Entry 5O32 (X-ray diffraction, 4.21 A resolution (low resolution: residue-level contacts below are approximate; hydrogen-bond / salt-bridge calls are withheld)); this record covers chains A and B of the 10 polymer chains in the assembly.

Chain A:
Protein: Complement C3
From: Homo sapiens
Notes: fragment: beta chain
UniProtKB: P01024 (CO3_HUMAN); residue numbers follow UniProt; this construct covers 23-667
Sequence (645 residues; row label = number of the first residue in the row):
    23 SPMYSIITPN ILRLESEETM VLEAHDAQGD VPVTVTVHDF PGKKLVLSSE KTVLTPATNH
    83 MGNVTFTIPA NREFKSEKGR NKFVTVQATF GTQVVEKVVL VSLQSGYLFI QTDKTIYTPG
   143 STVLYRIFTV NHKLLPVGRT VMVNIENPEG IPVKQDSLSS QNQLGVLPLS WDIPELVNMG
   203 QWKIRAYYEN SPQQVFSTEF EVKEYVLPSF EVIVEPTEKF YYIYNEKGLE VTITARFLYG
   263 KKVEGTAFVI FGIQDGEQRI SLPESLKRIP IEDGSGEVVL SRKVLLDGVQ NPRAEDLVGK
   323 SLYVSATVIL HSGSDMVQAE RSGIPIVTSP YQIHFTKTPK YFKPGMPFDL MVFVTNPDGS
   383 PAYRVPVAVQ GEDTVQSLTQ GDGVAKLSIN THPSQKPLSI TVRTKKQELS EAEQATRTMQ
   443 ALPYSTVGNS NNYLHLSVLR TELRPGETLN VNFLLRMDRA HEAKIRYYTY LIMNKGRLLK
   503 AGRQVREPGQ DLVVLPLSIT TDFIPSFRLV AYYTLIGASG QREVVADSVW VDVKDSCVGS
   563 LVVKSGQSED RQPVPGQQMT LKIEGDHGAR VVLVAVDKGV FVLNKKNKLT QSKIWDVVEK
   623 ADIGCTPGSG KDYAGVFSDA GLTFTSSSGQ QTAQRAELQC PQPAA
Unresolved in the structure: 98-99, 665-667
Disulfides: Cys627-Cys662
Glycans and other covalent adducts: N-acetylglucosamine (NAG) linked to Asn85
Bound ions: Ca2+: Asp554, Asp557
Curated features (UniProtKB/Swiss-Prot):
  - site: Ser541, Gly542 (Microbial infection: Cleavage)
  - modified residue (Phosphoserine): Ser38, Ser70, Ser297, Ser303
  - glycosylation: Asn85 (N-linked (GlcNAc...) asparagine)
  - natural variant: Arg102 (R102G: In allele C3F), Lys155 (K155Q: In ARMD9), Asp549 (D549N: In C3D), Arg592 (R592Q: In AHUS5; R592W: In AHUS5), Phe603 (F603V: In AHUS5)

Chain B:
Protein: Complement C3
From: Homo sapiens
Notes: fragment: alpha chain
UniProtKB: P01024 (CO3_HUMAN); residue numbers follow UniProt; this construct covers 749-1663
Sequence (915 residues; row label = number of the first residue in the row):
   749 SNLDEDIIAE ENIVSRSEFP ESWLWNVEDL KEPPKNGIST KLMNIFLKDS ITTWEILAVS
   809 MSDKKGICVA DPFEVTVMQD FFIDLRLPYS VVRNEQVEIR AVLYNYRQNQ ELKVRVELLH
   869 NPAFCSLATT KRRHQQTVTI PPKSSLSVPY VIVPLKTGLQ EVEVKAAVYH HFISDGVRKS
   929 LKVVPEGIRM NKTVAVRTLD PERLGREGVQ KEDIPPADLS DQVPDTESET RILLQGTPVA
   989 QMTEDAVDAE RLKHLIVTPS GCGEQNMIGM TPTVIAVHYL DETEQWEKFG LEKRQGALEL
  1049 IKKGYTQQLA FRQPSSAFAA FVKRAPSTWL TAYVVKVFSL AVNLIAIDSQ VLCGAVKWLI
  1109 LEKQKPDGVF QEDAPVIHQE MIGGLRNNNE KDMALTAFVL ISLQEAKDIC EEQVNSLPGS
  1169 ITKAGDFLEA NYMNLQRSYT VAIAGYALAQ MGRLKGPLLN KFLTTAKDKN RWEDPGKQLY
  1229 NVEATSYALL ALLQLKDFDF VPPVVRWLNE QRYYGGGYGS TQATFMVFQA LAQYQKDAPD
  1289 HQELNLDVSL QLPSRSSKIT HRIHWESASL LRSEETKENE GFTVTAEGKG QGTLSVVTMY
  1349 HAKAKDQLTC NKFDLKVTIK PAPETEKRPQ DAKNTMILEI CTRYRGDQDA TMSILDISMM
  1409 TGFAPDTDDL KQLANGVDRY ISKYELDKAF SDRNTLIIYL DKVSHSEDDC LAFKVHQYFN
  1469 VELIQPGAVK VYAYYNLEES CTRFYHPEKE DGKLNKLCRD ELCRCAEENC FIQKSDDKVT
  1529 LEERLDKACE PGVDYVYKTR LVKVQLSNDF DEYIMAIEQT IKSGSDEVQV GQQRTFISPI
  1589 KCREALKLEE KKHYLMWGLS SDFWGEKPNL SYIIGKDTWV EHWPEEDECQ DEENQKQCQD
  1649 LGAFTESMVV FGCPN
Unresolved in the structure: 749-751, 1372-1380
Disulfides: Cys873-Cys1513, Cys1101-Cys1158, Cys1358-Cys1489, Cys1389-Cys1458, Cys1506-Cys1511, Cys1518-Cys1590, Cys1537-Cys1661, Cys1637-Cys1646
Glycans and other covalent adducts: N-acetylglucosamine (NAG) linked to Asn939
Curated features (UniProtKB/Swiss-Prot):
  - region: Glu1634 to Phe1659 (Interaction with CFP/properdin)
  - site: Arg954, Glu955 (Cleavage), Arg1303, Ser1304 (Cleavage), Arg1320, Ser1321 (Cleavage), Asn1663 (Coordinates Mg(2+) for interaction with Complement factor B Bb fragment (CFB))
  - modified residue (Phosphoserine): Ser968, Ser1321, Ser1573
  - glycosylation (N-linked (GlcNAc...) asparagine): Asn939, Asn1617
  - cross-link: Cys1010 to Gln1013 (Isoglutamyl cysteine thioester (Cys-Gln))
  - natural variant: Arg1042 (R1042L: In AHUS5), Ala1094 (A1094V: In AHUS5), Asp1115 (D1115N: In AHUS5), Cys1158 (C1158W: In AHUS5), Gln1161 (Q1161K: In AHUS5), His1464 (H1464D: In AHUS5)
  - mutagenesis: Asp1029 (D1029A: Minor effect on binding of C3d to CR2), Glu1030 (E1030A: Impaired binding of C3d to CR2), Glu1032 (E1032A: Impaired binding of C3d to CR2), Glu1035 (E1035A: No effect on binding of C3d to CR2), Arg1042 (R1042M: Impaired binding of C3d to CR2), Ile1108 to Leu1109 (Impaired binding of C3d to CR2; when associated with A-1163), Glu1110 (E1110A: No effect on binding of C3d to CR2), Asp1115 (D1115A: No effect on binding of C3d to CR2), Asp1121 (D1121A: No effect on binding of C3d to CR2), Asp1140 (D1140A: No effect on binding of C3d to CR2), Glu1153 (E1153A: Impaired binding of C3d to CR2), Asp1156 (D1156A: Impaired binding of C3d to CR2), 4 further mutagenesis entries in UniProt
From the paper describing this entry:
  - disease-associated variants - V1658A (citing earlier work)
  - conformationally variable residues (loop rearrangement): Leu1300 to Lys1306, Glu1515 to Lys1526

Interface between chain A and chain B:
Contacting residue pairs (219):
  Phe62(A) - Trp1034(B)
  Phe62(A) - Leu1039(B)
  Phe62(A) - Arg1042(B)
  Pro63(A) - Asp1029(B)
  Pro63(A) - Trp1034(B)
  Pro63(A) - Arg1042(B)
  Arg102(A) - Thr1031(B)
  Arg102(A) - Glu1032(B)
  Asn103(A) - Glu1035(B)
  Lys104(A) - Glu1032(B)
  Phe105(A) - Glu1035(B)
  Phe105(A) - Leu1039(B)
  Glu118(A) - Gln1043(B)
  Val120(A) - Leu1039(B)
  Gln133(A) - Leu805(B)
  Asp135(A) - Ser770(B)
  Asp135(A) - Trp773(B)
  Lys136(A) - Glu769(B)
  Lys136(A) - Ser770(B)
  Pro141(A) - Lys930(B)
  Leu146(A) - Trp773(B)
  Tyr147(A) - Trp773(B)
  Arg148(A) - Trp773(B)
  Phe150(A) - Val807(B)
  Phe150(A) - Met809(B)
  Leu156(A) - Gly814(B)
  Leu156(A) - Ile815(B)
  Leu157(A) - Asp811(B)
  Pro158(A) - Met809(B)
  Pro158(A) - Ser810(B)
  Pro158(A) - Asp811(B)
  Ile173(A) - Ser1317(B)
  Ile173(A) - Leu1319(B)
  Pro174(A) - Ser1317(B)
  Pro174(A) - Leu1318(B)
  Pro174(A) - Leu1319(B)
  Val175(A) - Leu1318(B)
  Val175(A) - Leu1319(B)
  Lys176(A) - Leu1318(B)
  Gln177(A) - Ser1315(B)
  Leu186(A) - Met809(B)
  Gly187(A) - Met809(B)
  Leu198(A) - Arg979(B)
  Glu226(A) - Tyr837(B)
  Glu226(A) - Arg937(B)
  Tyr227(A) - Glu769(B)
  Tyr227(A) - Tyr837(B)
  Val228(A) - Leu835(B)
  Val228(A) - Pro836(B)
  Val228(A) - Tyr837(B)
  Leu229(A) - Arg834(B)
  Ser231(A) - Asp832(B)
  Ser231(A) - Arg834(B)
  Phe259(A) - Tyr852(B)
  Leu260(A) - Thr800(B)
  Leu260(A) - Thr801(B)
  Tyr261(A) - Ile799(B)
  Tyr261(A) - Thr801(B)
  Tyr261(A) - Phe830(B)
  Tyr261(A) - Tyr852(B)
  Tyr261(A) - Tyr854(B)
  Lys263(A) - Met826(B)
  Lys263(A) - Tyr854(B)
  Thr268(A) - Tyr1447(B)
  Phe270(A) - Met1400(B)
  Phe270(A) - Ile1402(B)
  Phe270(A) - Tyr1447(B)
  Phe270(A) - Tyr1482(B)
  Ile272(A) - Tyr1482(B)
  Leu288(A) - Met1400(B)
  Leu288(A) - Tyr1482(B)
  Arg290(A) - Met1400(B)
  Arg290(A) - Tyr1428(B)
  Arg290(A) - Asp1449(B)
  Ile331(A) - Ile1402(B)
  Ile331(A) - Tyr1480(B)
  Leu332(A) - Ile1445(B)
  His333(A) - Ser1430(B)
  His333(A) - Tyr1432(B)
  His333(A) - Glu1433(B)
  His333(A) - Ile1445(B)
  Ser334(A) - Arg848(B)
  Gly335(A) - Asp1404(B)
  Gly335(A) - Ile1445(B)
  Ser336(A) - Arg834(B)
  Ser336(A) - Arg848(B)
  Ser336(A) - Val850(B)
  Asp337(A) - Arg834(B)
  Met338(A) - Tyr1480(B)
  Met338(A) - Tyr1482(B)
  Met338(A) - Leu1485(B)
  Cys559(A) - Cys816(B)  disulfide
  Cys559(A) - Val817(B)
  Val560(A) - Lys813(B)
  Gly561(A) - Lys813(B)
  Leu563(A) - Ala806(B)
  Leu563(A) - Val807(B)
  Leu563(A) - Ser808(B)
  Leu563(A) - Cys816(B)
  Leu563(A) - Ala818(B)
  Val565(A) - Ala806(B)
  Val565(A) - Phe821(B)
  Lys566(A) - Phe821(B)
  Ser567(A) - Phe821(B)
  Gln574(A) - Met826(B)
  Pro575(A) - Leu795(B)
  Pro575(A) - Thr824(B)
  Pro575(A) - Val825(B)
  Pro575(A) - Met826(B)
  Val576(A) - Leu795(B)
  Val576(A) - Val825(B)
  Val576(A) - Met826(B)
  Pro577(A) - Arg764(B)
  Pro577(A) - Lys796(B)
  Pro577(A) - Asp797(B)
  Pro577(A) - Ile799(B)
  Pro577(A) - Val825(B)
  Pro577(A) - Met826(B)
  Pro577(A) - Gln827(B)
  Gly578(A) - Phe794(B)
  Gly578(A) - Leu795(B)
  Gly578(A) - Lys796(B)
  Gln579(A) - Leu795(B)
  Gln580(A) - Asn792(B)
  Gln580(A) - Ile793(B)
  Gln580(A) - Phe794(B)
  Met581(A) - Met791(B)
  Met581(A) - Asn792(B)
  Met581(A) - Ile793(B)
  Met581(A) - Val823(B)
  Thr582(A) - Met791(B)
  Thr582(A) - Asn792(B)
  Leu583(A) - Lys789(B)
  Leu583(A) - Leu790(B)
  Leu583(A) - Met791(B)
  Leu583(A) - Ile793(B)
  Leu583(A) - Ile804(B)
  Lys584(A) - Thr788(B)
  Lys584(A) - Leu790(B)
  Ile585(A) - Ser787(B)
  Ile585(A) - Thr788(B)
  Ile585(A) - Lys789(B)
  Glu586(A) - Ile786(B)
  Glu586(A) - Ser787(B)
  Glu586(A) - Thr788(B)
  Gly587(A) - Leu778(B)
  Gly587(A) - Ile786(B)
  Gly587(A) - Ser787(B)
  Asp588(A) - Leu778(B)
  Asp588(A) - Lys813(B)
  His589(A) - Leu778(B)
  His589(A) - Lys779(B)
  His589(A) - Glu780(B)
  His589(A) - Pro782(B)
  His589(A) - Gly785(B)
  His589(A) - Ser787(B)
  Gly590(A) - Leu778(B)
  Ala591(A) - Glu776(B)
  Ala591(A) - Asp777(B)
  Ala591(A) - Leu778(B)
  Ala591(A) - Met809(B)
  Ala591(A) - Ser810(B)
  Arg592(A) - Val775(B)
  Arg592(A) - Glu776(B)
  Arg592(A) - Asp777(B)
  Arg592(A) - Val807(B)
  Arg592(A) - Ser808(B)
  Arg592(A) - Met809(B)
  Val593(A) - Asn774(B)
  Val593(A) - Val775(B)
  Val593(A) - Glu776(B)
  Val593(A) - Leu778(B)
  Val593(A) - Val807(B)
  Val593(A) - Ser808(B)
  Val594(A) - Asn774(B)
  Val594(A) - Val775(B)
  Val594(A) - Leu805(B)
  Val594(A) - Ala806(B)
  Val594(A) - Val807(B)
  Leu595(A) - Leu772(B)
  Leu595(A) - Trp773(B)
  Leu595(A) - Asn774(B)
  Leu595(A) - Met791(B)
  Leu595(A) - Leu805(B)
  Leu595(A) - Ala806(B)
  Val596(A) - Trp771(B)
  Val596(A) - Leu772(B)
  Val596(A) - Glu803(B)
  Val596(A) - Ile804(B)
  Val596(A) - Leu805(B)
  Ala597(A) - Ser770(B)
  Ala597(A) - Trp771(B)
  Ala597(A) - Leu772(B)
  Ala597(A) - Glu803(B)
  Ala597(A) - Ile804(B)
  Val598(A) - Glu769(B)
  Val598(A) - Trp802(B)
  Val598(A) - Glu803(B)
  Asp599(A) - Glu769(B)
  Asp599(A) - Thr800(B)
  Asp599(A) - Thr801(B)
  Asp599(A) - Trp802(B)
  Lys600(A) - Thr801(B)
  Lys600(A) - Glu803(B)
  Lys600(A) - Glu822(B)
  Phe603(A) - Glu803(B)
  Lys610(A) - Glu803(B)
  Leu611(A) - Leu805(B)
  Leu611(A) - Val817(B)
  Thr612(A) - Val817(B)
  Gln613(A) - Ile815(B)
  Gln613(A) - Cys816(B)
  Gln613(A) - Val817(B)
  Ile616(A) - Ile815(B)
  Ile616(A) - Val817(B)
  Gln656(A) - Gly1038(B)
  Gln656(A) - Leu1039(B)
  Gln656(A) - Glu1040(B)
  Ala658(A) - Glu1035(B)
Interface residues without a listed pair, chain A (107 interface residues in all): Lys97, Phe131, Thr140, Val152, Val188, Glu197, Met201, Pro230, Glu266, Lys289, Pro292, Thr329, Gln340, Ser562, Gly568, Val602
Interface residues without a listed pair, chain B (100 interface residues in all): Ser798, Lys812, Ser895, Gln983, Gln1033, Glu1314, Met1347
Inter-chain disulfides: Cys559(A)-Cys816(B)

In short:
The interface between chain A and chain B involves 107 residues on one side and 100 on the other, with 1
disulfide bond. Covalently linked N-acetylglucosamine: at Asn85(A). N-acetylglucosamine is covalently linked
to Asn939(B). UniProt lists 17 mutagenesis sites on chain B. From the paper: conformational variability at
Leu1300(B) and Glu1515(B).
Here chain A is Complement C3 and chain B is Complement C3, both from Homo sapiens. Entry 5O32 (The structure
of complement complex) was determined by X-ray diffraction, deposited together with 5O35.
